PDB entry 5TLL | X-ray diffraction, 2.42 A resolution | chains A and C of the 4 polymer chains in the assembly

[Chain A]
Name: Estrogen receptor
Source organism: Homo sapiens
Notes: fragment: ligand-binding domain
UniProtKB: P03372 (ESR1_HUMAN), isoform P03372-3; residues 298-554 here correspond to UniProt positions 125-381 (UniProt number = residue number - 173)
Amino-acid sequence (257 residues; each row starts with the number of its first residue):
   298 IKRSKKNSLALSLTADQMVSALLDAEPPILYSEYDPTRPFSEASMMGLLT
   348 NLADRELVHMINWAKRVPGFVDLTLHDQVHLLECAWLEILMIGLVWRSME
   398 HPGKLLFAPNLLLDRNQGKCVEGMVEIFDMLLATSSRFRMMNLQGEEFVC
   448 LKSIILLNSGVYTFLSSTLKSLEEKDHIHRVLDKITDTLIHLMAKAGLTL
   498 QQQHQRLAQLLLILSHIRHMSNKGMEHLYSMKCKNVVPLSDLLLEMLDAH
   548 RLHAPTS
Disordered / not traced: 298-304, 461-469, 549-554
Differences from the reference sequence: engineered mutation Ser537 (Tyr364 in P03372)

[Chain C]
Name: Nuclear receptor coactivator 2
Notes: fragment: Nuclear receptor-interacting peptide
Amino-acid sequence (13 residues; row label = number of the first residue in the row):
   686 KHKILHRLLQDSS
Disordered / not traced: 686-687, 697-698

[Interface between chain A and chain C]
Pairs across the interface (18):
  Ile358(A) - Leu690(C)  hydrophobic
  Ile358(A) - Leu693(C)
  Lys362(A) - Leu693(C)  hydrogen bond (side chain-backbone)
  Lys362(A) - Leu694(C)  hydrogen bond (side chain-backbone)
  Leu372(A) - His691(C)
  Leu372(A) - Gln695(C)
  Gln375(A) - Leu694(C)
  Val376(A) - Leu690(C)
  Val376(A) - His691(C)
  Val376(A) - Leu694(C)  hydrophobic
  Leu379(A) - Leu690(C)  hydrophobic
  Leu379(A) - Leu694(C)  hydrophobic
  Glu380(A) - Leu690(C)
  Asp538(A) - Ile689(C)
  Leu539(A) - Ile689(C)
  Glu542(A) - Lys688(C)
  Glu542(A) - Ile689(C)  hydrogen bond (side chain-backbone)
  Glu542(A) - Leu690(C)
Interface residues without a listed pair, chain A (12 interface residues in all): Phe367, Met543
Interface residues without a listed pair, chain C (8 interface residues in all): Asp696

[Summary]
12 residues of chain A and 8 residues of chain C are in contact; the contacts include 3 hydrogen bonds. Polar
contacts include Lys362(A)-Leu693(C), Lys362(A)-Leu694(C) and Glu542(A)-Ile689(C).
Chain A is Estrogen receptor (Homo sapiens) and chain C is Nuclear receptor coactivator 2; the structure,
Crystal Structure of the ER-alpha Ligand-binding Domain (Y537S) in Complex with
(E)-2-chloro-4'-hydroxy-4-((hydroxyiminio)methyl)-[1,1'-biphenyl]-3-olate, was determined by X-ray diffraction
(same publication as 5KR9, 5KRA, 5KRC, 5KRF, 5KRH, 5KRI and 43 further entries).
